9GXA - chains D and I of the 10 polymer chains in the assembly; structure by electron microscopy, 4.01 A resolution (low resolution: residue-level contacts below are approximate; hydrogen-bond / salt-bridge calls are withheld).

Chain D:
Name: Histone H4
Source organism: Homo sapiens
UniProt: P62805 (H4_HUMAN); residues 1-102 here correspond to UniProt positions 2-103 (UniProt number = residue number + 1)
Sequence (102 residues; each row starts with the number of its first residue):
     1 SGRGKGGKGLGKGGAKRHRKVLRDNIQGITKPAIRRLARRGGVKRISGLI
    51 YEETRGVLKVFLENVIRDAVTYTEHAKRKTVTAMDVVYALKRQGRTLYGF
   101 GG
Disordered / not traced: 1-25, 95-102
Curated features (UniProtKB/Swiss-Prot):
  - DNA-binding region: Lys16 to Lys20
  - modified residue: Ser1 (N-acetylserine), Arg3 (Asymmetric dimethylarginine), Lys5 (N6-(2-hydroxyisobutyryl)lysine), Lys8 (N6-(2-hydroxyisobutyryl)lysine), Lys12 (N6-(2-hydroxyisobutyryl)lysine), Lys16 (N6-(2-hydroxyisobutyryl)lysine), Lys20 (N6,N6,N6-trimethyllysine), Lys31 (N6-(2-hydroxyisobutyryl)lysine), Lys44 (N6-(2-hydroxyisobutyryl)lysine), Ser47 (Phosphoserine), Tyr51 (Phosphotyrosine), Lys59 (N6-(2-hydroxyisobutyryl)lysine), Lys77 (N6-(2-hydroxyisobutyryl)lysine), Lys79 (N6-(2-hydroxyisobutyryl)lysine), Thr80 (Phosphothreonine), Tyr88 (Phosphotyrosine), Lys91 (N6-(2-hydroxyisobutyryl)lysine)
  - cross-link (Glycyl lysine isopeptide (Lys-Gly)): Lys12 (interchain with G-Cter in SUMO2), Lys20 (interchain with G-Cter in SUMO2), Lys31 (interchain with G-Cter in SUMO2), Lys59 (interchain with G-Cter in SUMO2), Lys79 (interchain with G-Cter in SUMO2), Lys91 (interchain with G-Cter in SUMO2)
What the authors report for this chain:
  - self-association interface (contacts with another copy of this molecule); pairs are residue here / residue on that copy: Arg78-His75, Asp85-His75, Tyr72, His75, Arg78, Asp85, Tyr88

Chain I:
Molecule: 147 bp human alpha-satellite DNA
Source organism: Homo sapiens
Sequence (147 nucleotides; numbered -73 to 73; the number before each row is that of its first residue; numbers below 1 keep their minus sign (DA-73 is residue -73)):
   -73 ATCAAATATCCACCTGCAGATTCTACCAAAAGTGTATTTGGAAACTGCTC
   -23 CATCAAAAGGCATGTTCAGCTCTGTGAGTGAAACTCCATCATCACAAAGA
    27 ATATTCTGAGAATGCTTCCGTTTGCCTTTTATATGAACTTCCTCGAT
Disordered / not traced: -73 to -50, 63-73

Chain D / chain I interface:
Contacting residue pairs (9; chain D residue first):
  Arg45(D) with DC-23(I)
  Ile46(D) with DC-24(I); DC-23(I)
  Ser47(D) with DC-24(I)
  Gly48(D) with DC-24(I)
  Arg78(D) with DT-3(I)
  Lys79(D) with DC-4(I); DT-3(I)
  Thr80(D) with DT-3(I)
Other interface residues (no listed pair), chain D (9 interface residues in all): Arg39, Leu49
Other interface residues (no listed pair), chain I (6 interface residues in all): DA-22, DC-2

In short:
9 residues of chain D and 6 residues of chain I are in contact. From UniProt: a DNA-binding region on chain D.
The paper reports a self-association interface involving Tyr72(D), His75(D) and Arg78(D) among others.
Here chain D is Histone H4 and chain I is 147 bp human alpha-satellite DNA, both from Homo sapiens. Entry 9GXA
(CENP-A/H4 di-tetrasome assembled on alpha-satellite DNA) was determined by electron microscopy.
